PDB entry 2FTK | X-ray diffraction, 3.05 A resolution | chains B and F of the 4 polymer chains in the assembly

[Chain B]
Protein: Sporulation initiation phosphotransferase B
Source organism: Bacillus subtilis
Notes: EC 2.7.-.-
UniProt: P06535 (SP0B_BACSU); residues 201-392 here correspond to UniProt positions 1-192 (UniProt number = residue number - 200)
Amino-acid sequence (192 residues; row label = number of the first residue in the row):
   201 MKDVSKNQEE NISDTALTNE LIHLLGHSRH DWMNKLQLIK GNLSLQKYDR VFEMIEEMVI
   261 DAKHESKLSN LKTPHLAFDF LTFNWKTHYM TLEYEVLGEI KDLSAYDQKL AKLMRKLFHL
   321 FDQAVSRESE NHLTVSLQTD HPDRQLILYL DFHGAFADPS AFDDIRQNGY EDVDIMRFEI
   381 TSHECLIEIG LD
Not modelled in the structure: 201-210
Curated features (UniProtKB/Swiss-Prot):
  - modified residue: H230 (Phosphohistidine)

[Chain F]
Protein: Sporulation initiation phosphotransferase F
Source organism: Bacillus subtilis
Notes: EC 2.7.-.-
UniProt: P06628 (SP0F_BACSU); residues 1001-1124 here correspond to UniProt positions 1-124 (UniProt number = residue number - 1000)
Amino-acid sequence (124 residues; numbered 1001 to 1124; the number before each row is that of its first residue):
  1001 MMNEKILIVD DQSGIRILLN EVFNKEGYQT FQAANGLQAL DIVTKERPDL VLLDMKIPGM
  1061 DGIEILKRMK VIDENIRVII MTAYGELDMI QESKELGALT HFAKPFDIDE IRDAVKKYLP
  1121 LKSN
Not modelled in the structure: 1001-1002, 1122-1124
Differences from the reference sequence: engineered mutation S1013 (Tyr13 in P06628); modified residue (1054)
Modified residues: D1054 (aspartate beryllium trifluoride; BFD)
Curated features (UniProtKB/Swiss-Prot):
  - binding site (Mg(2+)): D1010, D1011, D1054, K1056
  - modified residue: D1054 (4-aspartylphosphate)
Metal / ion sites: Mg2+: D1011, D1054, K1056

[Interface between chain B and chain F]
Pairs across the interface (39; chain B residue first):
  H227(B) with K1056(F)
  H230(B) with D1054(F); K1056(F); T1082(F); A1083(F); E1086(F)
  M233(B) with K1104(F); P1105(F)
  N234(B) with I1015(F); D1054(F); K1104(F), hydrogen bond
  Q237(B) with I1015(F); K1104(F); P1105(F); F1106(F)
  L238(B) with Q1012(F); G1014(F); I1015(F)
  K240(B) with P1105(F); F1106(F); D1107(F), salt bridge
  G241(B) with L1018(F)
  N242(B) with L1018(F)
  S244(B) with I1108(F)
  L245(B) with L1018(F), hydrophobic; E1021(F)
  K247(B) with E1021(F), salt bridge
  H288(B) with P1058(F); G1059(F)
  R327(B) with N1035(F); L1037(F)
  E328(B) with N1035(F), hydrogen bond (backbone-side chain); L1037(F); Q1038(F); D1041(F)
  S329(B) with N1035(F), hydrogen bond (backbone-side chain)
  E330(B) with R1016(F), salt bridge; A1034(F); Q1038(F)
Also at the interface, not in a pair above, chain B (19 interface residues in all): L236, Y289
Also at the interface, not in a pair above, chain F (25 interface residues in all): V1022, K1025

[Summary]
19 residues of chain B face 25 of chain F across their interface, with 3 hydrogen bonds and 3 salt bridges.
Among the polar pairs are K240(B)-D1107(F), K247(B)-E1021(F) and E330(B)-R1016(F). UniProt lists 4
Mg2+-binding residues on chain F.
Here chain B is Sporulation initiation phosphotransferase B and chain F is Sporulation initiation
phosphotransferase F, both from Bacillus subtilis. Entry 2FTK (berylloflouride Spo0F complex with Spo0B) was
determined by X-ray diffraction.
